Entry 8EE0 (X-ray diffraction, 2.65 A resolution); this record covers chains A and L of the 3 polymer chains in the assembly.

# Chain A
Protein: 6-deoxyerythronolide B synthase
From: Saccharopolyspora erythraea
Notes: EC 2.3.1.94; fragment: KS-AT didomain of module 2
UniProtKB: Q5UNP6 (Q5UNP6_SACER); residues 33-921 here correspond to UniProt positions 2033-2921 (UniProt number = residue number + 2000)
Amino-acid sequence (932 residues; numbered 1 to 932 plus 1 insertion-coded residue; 1 number in that range is skipped by the numbering (no residue carries it; nothing is unmodelled there); the number before each row is that of its first residue):
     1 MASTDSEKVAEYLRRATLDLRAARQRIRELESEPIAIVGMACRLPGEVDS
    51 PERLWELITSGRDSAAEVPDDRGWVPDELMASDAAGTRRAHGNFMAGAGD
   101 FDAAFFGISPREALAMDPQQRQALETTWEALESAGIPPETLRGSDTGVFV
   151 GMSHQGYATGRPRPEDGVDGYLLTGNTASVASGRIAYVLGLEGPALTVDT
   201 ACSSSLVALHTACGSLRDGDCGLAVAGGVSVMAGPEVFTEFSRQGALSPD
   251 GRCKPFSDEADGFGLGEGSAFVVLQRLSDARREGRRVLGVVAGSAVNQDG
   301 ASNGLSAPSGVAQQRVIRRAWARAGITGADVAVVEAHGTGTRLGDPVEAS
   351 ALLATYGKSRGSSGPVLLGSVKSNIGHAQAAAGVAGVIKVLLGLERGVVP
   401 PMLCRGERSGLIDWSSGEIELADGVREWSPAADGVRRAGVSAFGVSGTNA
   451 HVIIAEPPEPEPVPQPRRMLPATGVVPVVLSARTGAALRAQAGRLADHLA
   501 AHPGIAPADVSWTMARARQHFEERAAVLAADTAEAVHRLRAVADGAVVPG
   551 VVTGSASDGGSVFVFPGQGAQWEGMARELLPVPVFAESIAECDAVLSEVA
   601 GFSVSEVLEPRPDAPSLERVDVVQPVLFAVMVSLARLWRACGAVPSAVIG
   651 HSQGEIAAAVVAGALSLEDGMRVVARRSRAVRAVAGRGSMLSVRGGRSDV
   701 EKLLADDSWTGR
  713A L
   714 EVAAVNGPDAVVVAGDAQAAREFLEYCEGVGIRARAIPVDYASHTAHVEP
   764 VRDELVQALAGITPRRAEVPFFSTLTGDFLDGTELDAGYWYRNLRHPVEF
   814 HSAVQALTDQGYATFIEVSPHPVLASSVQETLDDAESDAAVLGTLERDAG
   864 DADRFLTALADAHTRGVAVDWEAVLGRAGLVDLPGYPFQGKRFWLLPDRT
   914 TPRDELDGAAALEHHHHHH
Disordered / not traced: 1, 75-88, 160-168, 463-466, 708-712, 911-932
Sequence notes: expression tag (1-32, 922-932)

# Chain L
Protein: 1B2 antibody light chain
From: Homo sapiens
Notes: antibody fragment or engineered binder
Amino-acid sequence (236 residues; row label = number of the first residue in the row):
     1 LFAIPLVVPFYSHSALDVVMTQSPLSLPVTPGEPASISCRSSQSLLHSNG
    51 YNYLDWYLQKPGQSPQLLIYLGSNRASGVPDRFSGSGSGTDFTLKISRVE
   101 AEDVGVYYCMQSLQTPRLTFGPGTKVDIKRTVAAPSVFIFPPSDEQLKSG
   151 TASVVCLLNNFYPRGAKVQWKVDNALQSGNSQESVTEQDSKDSTYSLSST
   201 LTLSKADYEKHKVYACEVTHQGLSSPVTKSFNRGEC
Disordered / not traced: 1-16, 232-236
Cystine bridges: Cys39-Cys109, Cys156-Cys216

# Chain A / chain L interface
Residue-residue contacts (20; chain A residue first):
  Ala2(A) with Thr115(L), hydrogen bond (backbone-backbone); Pro116(L)
  Ser3(A) with Thr115(L), hydrogen bond (backbone-side chain)
  Asp5(A) with His47(L), salt bridge
  Lys8(A) with Ser112(L), hydrogen bond (side chain-backbone); Leu113(L), hydrogen bond (side chain-backbone)
  Val9(A) with Tyr53(L)
  Tyr12(A) with Asp55(L), hydrogen bond; Tyr70(L), hydrophobic; Leu71(L), hydrophobic; Ser112(L), hydrogen bond
  Arg15(A) with Tyr70(L); Ala76(L); Ser77(L), hydrogen bond
  Ala16(A) with Tyr70(L)
  Asp19(A) with Tyr70(L), hydrogen bond; Arg75(L); Ala76(L); Ser77(L), hydrogen bond (side chain-backbone)
  Ala22(A) with Ser77(L)
Also at the interface, not in a pair above, chain A (11 interface residues in all): Leu18
Also at the interface, not in a pair above, chain L (14 interface residues in all): Asn49, Gln114

# Overview
11 residues of chain A face 14 of chain L across their interface; the contacts include 9 hydrogen bonds and 1
salt bridge. Among the polar pairs are Asp5(A)-His47(L), Ser3(A)-Thr115(L) and Lys8(A)-Ser112(L).
Chain A is 6-deoxyerythronolide B synthase (Saccharopolyspora erythraea) and chain L is 1B2 antibody light
chain (Homo sapiens); the structure, KS-AT didomain from module 2 of the 6-deoxyerythronolide B synthase in
complex with antibody fragment 1B2, was determined by X-ray diffraction.
